3Q6G - chains L and H; structure by X-ray diffraction, 1.90 A resolution.

== Chain L ==
Protein: Light chain of Fab of rhesus mAb 2.5B
Source organism: Macaca mulatta
Notes: antibody fragment or engineered binder
Sequence (209 residues; row label = number of the first residue in the row; note: 1 number in that range is skipped by the numbering (no residue carries it; nothing is unmodelled there); a row labelled like 95A-95B holds insertion residues (95A, then the next letters in order)):
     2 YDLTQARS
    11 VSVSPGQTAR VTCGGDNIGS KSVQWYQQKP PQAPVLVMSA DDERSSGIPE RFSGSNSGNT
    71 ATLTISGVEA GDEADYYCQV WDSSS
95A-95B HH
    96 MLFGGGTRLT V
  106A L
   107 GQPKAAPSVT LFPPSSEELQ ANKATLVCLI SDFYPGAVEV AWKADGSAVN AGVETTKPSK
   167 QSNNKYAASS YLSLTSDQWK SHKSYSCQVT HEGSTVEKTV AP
Disulfide bonds: Cys23-Cys88, Cys134-Cys193

== Chain H ==
Protein: Heavy chain of Fab of rhesus mAb 2.5B
Source organism: Macaca mulatta
Notes: antibody fragment or engineered binder
Sequence (234 residues; each row starts with the number of its first residue; a row labelled like 82A-82C holds insertion residues (82A, then the next letters in order)):
     1 QLQLQESGPG LVKPSETLSL TCAVSGGSIS NNHWSWIRQP PGKGLEWIGL IS
   52A G
    53 SGGSTDYNPS LKSRVTISTD TSKNQFSLKL
82A-82C SSV
    83 TAADTAVYYC ARIDVVIT
100A-100Q SHEDDFGDYYTGEYYGL
   101 DSWGQGVVVT VSSASTKGPS VFPLAPSSRS TSESTAALGC LVKDYFPEPV TVSWNSGSLT
   161 SGVHTFPAVL QSSGLYSLSS VVTVPSSSLG TQTYVCNVNH KPSNTKVDKR VEI
Disulfide bonds: Cys22-Cys92, Cys140-Cys196

== How chain L and chain H interact ==
Pairs across the interface - 68 pairs, chain L then chain H:
  Ser32(L) - Tyr100O(H)
  Gln34(L) - Tyr100O(H)
  Gln34(L) - Gly100P(H)
  Tyr36(L) - Gly100P(H)
  Tyr36(L) - Leu100Q(H)  hydrogen bond (side chain-backbone)
  Gln38(L) - Gln39(H)  hydrogen bond
  Gln38(L) - Tyr91(H)  hydrogen bond
  Gln42(L) - Tyr91(H)
  Ala43(L) - Tyr91(H)  hydrophobic
  Ala43(L) - Gly104(H)
  Pro44(L) - Leu45(H)  hydrophobic
  Pro44(L) - Trp103(H)
  Leu46(L) - Gly100P(H)
  Leu46(L) - Leu100Q(H)
  Tyr87(L) - Gln39(H)  hydrogen bond
  Tyr87(L) - Lys43(H)
  Tyr87(L) - Gly44(H)
  Tyr87(L) - Leu45(H)  hydrophobic
  Gln89(L) - Tyr100O(H)
  Trp91(L) - Trp47(H)  hydrophobic
  Trp91(L) - Tyr100N(H)
  His95A(L) - Trp47(H)
  His95A(L) - Asp58(H)  salt bridge
  His95B(L) - Trp47(H)
  His95B(L) - Asn60(H)
  His95B(L) - Pro61(H)
  Met96(L) - Trp47(H)
  Met96(L) - Ile95(H)  hydrophobic
  Met96(L) - Leu100Q(H)  hydrophobic
  Phe98(L) - Leu45(H)
  Phe98(L) - Trp47(H)
  Phe98(L) - Leu100Q(H)  hydrophobic
  Phe118(L) - Leu124(H)  hydrophobic
  Phe118(L) - Ala125(H)
  Phe118(L) - Ala137(H)
  Phe118(L) - Val181(H)  hydrophobic
  Ser121(L) - Phe122(H)
  Ser121(L) - Pro123(H)
  Glu123(L) - Val121(H)
  Glu123(L) - Phe122(H)
  Glu123(L) - Pro123(H)
  Glu123(L) - Lys209(H)  salt bridge
  Glu124(L) - Phe122(H)
  Glu124(L) - Lys143(H)  salt bridge
  Lys129(L) - Lys143(H)
  Thr131(L) - Lys143(H)
  Val133(L) - Ser179(H)
  Leu135(L) - Phe166(H)  hydrophobic
  Leu135(L) - Ser179(H)
  Leu135(L) - Val181(H)  hydrophobic
  Ile136(L) - Phe166(H)
  Ser137(L) - His164(H)
  Glu160(L) - Val169(H)
  Glu160(L) - Leu170(H)
  Thr162(L) - Pro167(H)
  Thr162(L) - Ala168(H)
  Thr162(L) - Val169(H)
  Ser165(L) - Pro167(H)
  Gln167(L) - His164(H)
  Ala173(L) - His164(H)
  Ala173(L) - Phe166(H)  hydrophobic
  Ala174(L) - Phe166(H)
  Tyr177(L) - Leu141(H)  hydrophobic
  Tyr177(L) - Val169(H)  hydrophobic
  Tyr177(L) - Gln171(H)
  Tyr177(L) - Leu178(H)
  Tyr177(L) - Ser179(H)  hydrogen bond
  Ser179(L) - Gln171(H)  hydrogen bond
Also at the interface, not in a pair above, chain L (39 interface residues in all): Pro41, Ser49, Ala50, Gly100, Thr161, Ser175
Also at the interface, not in a pair above, chain H (41 interface residues in all): Ile37, Glu46, Leu50, Tyr59, Pro126, Ser177

== Summary ==
39 residues of chain L and 41 residues of chain H are in contact, with 6 hydrogen bonds and 3 salt bridges.
Polar contacts include His95A(L)-Asp58(H), Glu123(L)-Lys209(H) and Glu124(L)-Lys143(H).
Here chain L is Light chain of Fab of rhesus mAb 2.5B and chain H is Heavy chain of Fab of rhesus mAb 2.5B,
both from Macaca mulatta. Entry 3Q6G (Crystal structure of Fab of rhesus mAb 2.5B specific for quaternary
neutralizing epitope of HIV-1 gp120) was determined by X-ray diffraction.
